8VU0 - chains B and A of the 4 polymer chains in the assembly; structure by X-ray diffraction, 2.64 A resolution.

# Chain B (and A)
Name: Methionyl-tRNA synthetase beta subunit
Source organism: Aquifex aeolicus
Notes: chain A of this document is another copy of the same molecule, construct and numbering; everything in this record applies to it too
Reference sequence: O66738 (O66738_AQUAE); numbering as in UniProt (aligned over 1-111)
Sequence (113 residues; row label = number of the first residue in the row; numbers below 1 keep their minus sign (Gly-1 is residue -1)):
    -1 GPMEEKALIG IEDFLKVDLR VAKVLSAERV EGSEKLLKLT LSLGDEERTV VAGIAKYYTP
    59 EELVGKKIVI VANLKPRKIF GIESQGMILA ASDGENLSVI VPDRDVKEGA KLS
Disordered / not traced: -1 to 4
Construct notes: expression tag (-1 to 0)
What the authors report for this chain:
  - binding site for the 76-nt RNA strand: Glu32, Lys33, Lys73, Arg75, Ile77, Phe78, Ser82, Met85
  - mutagenesis - K33A, F78A, S82A, M85A: decreased binding to tRNA
  - mutagenesis - R75A: abolished binding to tRNA

# Chain B / chain A interface
Residue-residue contacts (89):
  Ala5(B) - Asn71(A)  hydrogen bond (backbone-side chain)
  Leu6(B) - Asn71(A)
  Ile7(B) - Lys14(A)
  Ile7(B) - Asn71(A)  hydrogen bond (backbone-backbone)
  Ile7(B) - Leu72(A)
  Ile7(B) - Lys73(A)  hydrogen bond (backbone-backbone)
  Gly8(B) - Leu72(A)
  Gly8(B) - Lys73(A)
  Ile9(B) - Leu72(A)
  Ile9(B) - Met85(A)  hydrophobic
  Asp11(B) - Lys14(A)
  Phe12(B) - Val69(A)  hydrophobic
  Phe12(B) - Met85(A)  hydrophobic
  Phe12(B) - Leu87(A)  hydrophobic
  Lys14(B) - Ile7(A)
  Lys14(B) - Asp11(A)  salt bridge
  Lys14(B) - Lys14(A)
  Val15(B) - Phe12(A)  hydrophobic
  Tyr55(B) - Arg102(A)  hydrogen bond (backbone-side chain)
  Tyr56(B) - Asp101(A)  hydrogen bond
  Tyr56(B) - Arg102(A)  hydrogen bond
  Lys64(B) - Asp101(A)  salt bridge
  Val67(B) - Ile98(A)  hydrophobic
  Val69(B) - Phe12(A)  hydrophobic
  Asn71(B) - Ala5(A)  hydrogen bond (side chain-backbone)
  Asn71(B) - Leu6(A)
  Asn71(B) - Ile7(A)  hydrogen bond (backbone-backbone)
  Leu72(B) - Leu6(A)
  Leu72(B) - Ile7(A)
  Leu72(B) - Gly8(A)
  Leu72(B) - Ile9(A)  hydrophobic
  Lys73(B) - Leu6(A)
  Lys73(B) - Ile7(A)  hydrogen bond (backbone-backbone)
  Pro74(B) - Leu6(A)
  Met85(B) - Ile9(A)  hydrophobic
  Met85(B) - Phe12(A)  hydrophobic
  Met85(B) - Ser111(A)
  Ile86(B) - Ser111(A)
  Leu87(B) - Phe12(A)  hydrophobic
  Leu87(B) - Leu17(A)  hydrophobic
  Leu87(B) - Ser111(A)
  Ala88(B) - Lys109(A)
  Ala88(B) - Leu110(A)
  Ala88(B) - Ser111(A)  hydrogen bond (backbone-backbone)
  Ala89(B) - Val19(A)  hydrophobic
  Ala89(B) - Lys109(A)
  Ala89(B) - Leu110(A)  hydrophobic
  Ser90(B) - Ala108(A)
  Ser90(B) - Lys109(A)
  Asp91(B) - Val104(A)
  Asp91(B) - Lys105(A)  hydrogen bond (side chain-backbone)
  Leu95(B) - Arg102(A)  hydrogen bond (backbone-side chain)
  Ser96(B) - Pro100(A)
  Ser96(B) - Asp101(A)  hydrogen bond (side chain-backbone)
  Ser96(B) - Arg102(A)  hydrogen bond (side chain-backbone)
  Val97(B) - Pro100(A)
  Val97(B) - Asp101(A)  hydrogen bond (backbone-backbone)
  Ile98(B) - Val67(A)  hydrophobic
  Ile98(B) - Ile98(A)  hydrophobic
  Ile98(B) - Val99(A)
  Ile98(B) - Leu110(A)  hydrophobic
  Val99(B) - Ile98(A)
  Val99(B) - Val99(A)  hydrogen bond (backbone-backbone)
  Val99(B) - Asp101(A)
  Pro100(B) - Ser96(A)
  Pro100(B) - Val97(A)
  Asp101(B) - Tyr56(A)  hydrogen bond
  Asp101(B) - Lys64(A)  salt bridge
  Asp101(B) - Ser96(A)  hydrogen bond (backbone-side chain)
  Asp101(B) - Val97(A)  hydrogen bond (backbone-backbone)
  Asp101(B) - Val99(A)
  Arg102(B) - Tyr55(A)  hydrogen bond (side chain-backbone)
  Arg102(B) - Tyr56(A)  hydrogen bond
  Arg102(B) - Glu60(A)  salt bridge
  Arg102(B) - Ser96(A)  hydrogen bond (backbone-side chain)
  Asp103(B) - Asn94(A)  hydrogen bond (backbone-side chain)
  Val104(B) - Asp91(A)
  Val104(B) - Ser96(A)
  Lys105(B) - Asp91(A)  hydrogen bond (backbone-side chain)
  Ala108(B) - Ser90(A)
  Lys109(B) - Ala88(A)
  Lys109(B) - Ala89(A)
  Lys109(B) - Ser90(A)
  Leu110(B) - Ala88(A)
  Leu110(B) - Ala89(A)  hydrophobic
  Leu110(B) - Ile98(A)  hydrophobic
  Ser111(B) - Ile86(A)
  Ser111(B) - Leu87(A)
  Ser111(B) - Ala88(A)  hydrogen bond (backbone-backbone)
Interface residues without a listed pair, chain B (45 interface residues in all): Leu17, Val19, Glu60, Arg75, Asn94
Interface residues without a listed pair, chain A (44 interface residues in all): Val15, Pro74, Leu95, Asp103

# Summary
45 residues of chain B and 44 residues of chain A are in contact, with 25 hydrogen bonds and 4 salt bridges.
Among the polar pairs are Lys14(B)-Asp11(A), Lys64(B)-Asp101(A) and Arg102(B)-Glu60(A). The paper reports a
binding site for the 76-nt RNA strand at Glu32(B), Lys33(B) and Lys73(B) among others; K33A, F78A and S82A of
chain B, among others, reduce binding to tRNA; 5 substitutions were tested in all.
Chain B and chain A are both Methionyl-tRNA synthetase beta subunit (Aquifex aeolicus); the structure,
Co-crystal structure of Aquifex aeolicus Trbp111 in complex with E. coli tRNA-Ile, was determined by X-ray
diffraction together with 8VTZ from the same study.
